Entry 1RHM (X-ray diffraction, 2.50 A resolution); this record covers chains A and C of the 4 polymer chains in the assembly.

Chain A:
Name: Casp-3
Source organism: Homo sapiens
Notes: EC 3.4.22.-; fragment: p17 subunit
Reference sequence: P42574 (CASP3_HUMAN); the construct lacks a stretch of the UniProt sequence and is renumbered around it, so the offset changes along the chain: 145-156 = UniProt 29-40; 163-175 = UniProt 45-57; 176-222 = UniProt 61-107; 224-247 = UniProt 108-131; 1 more segments
Chain sequence (147 residues; numbered 145 to 297 plus 5 insertion-coded residues; 11 numbers in that range are skipped by the numbering (no residue carries them; nothing is unmodelled there); the number before each row is that of its first residue; a row labelled like 175A-175C holds insertion residues (175A, then the next letters in order)):
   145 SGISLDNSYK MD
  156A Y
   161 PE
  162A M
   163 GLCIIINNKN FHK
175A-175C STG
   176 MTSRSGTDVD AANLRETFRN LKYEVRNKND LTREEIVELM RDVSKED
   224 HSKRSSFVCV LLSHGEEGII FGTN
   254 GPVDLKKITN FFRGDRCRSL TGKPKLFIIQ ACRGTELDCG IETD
Disordered / not traced: 145-149, 296-297
Glycans and other covalent adducts: compound NA4 linked to Cys285
Ligand contacts: NA4 (4-[5-(2-carboxy-1-formyl-ethylcarbamoyl)-pyridin-3-yl]-benzoic acid): Arg179, Ser236, His237, Gly238, Gln283, Ala284
Swiss-Prot annotation at these positions:
  - active site: His237, Cys285
  - modified residue: Cys285 (S-nitrosocysteine)

Chain C:
Name: Casp-3
Source organism: Homo sapiens
Notes: EC 3.4.22.-; fragment: p17 subunit
Reference sequence: P42574 (CASP3_HUMAN); the construct lacks a stretch of the UniProt sequence and is renumbered around it, so the offset changes along the chain: 645-656 = UniProt 29-40; 663-675 = UniProt 45-57; 676-722 = UniProt 61-107; 724-747 = UniProt 108-131; 1 more segments
Chain sequence (147 residues; numbered 645 to 797 plus 5 insertion-coded residues; 11 numbers in that range are skipped by the numbering (no residue carries them; nothing is unmodelled there); the number before each row is that of its first residue; a row labelled like 675A-675C holds insertion residues (675A, then the next letters in order)):
   645 SGISLDNSYK MD
  656A Y
   661 PE
  662A M
   663 GLCIIINNKN FHK
675A-675C STG
   676 MTSRSGTDVD AANLRETFRN LKYEVRNKND LTREEIVELM RDVSKED
   724 HSKRSSFVCV LLSHGEEGII FGTN
   754 GPVDLKKITN FFRGDRCRSL TGKPKLFIIQ ACRGTELDCG IETD
Disordered / not traced: 645-649, 796-797
Ligand contacts: NA4 (4-[5-(2-carboxy-1-formyl-ethylcarbamoyl)-pyridin-3-yl]-benzoic acid): Arg679, Ser736, His737, Gly738, Gln783, Ala784, Cys785
Swiss-Prot annotation at these positions:
  - active site: His737, Cys785
  - modified residue: Cys785 (S-nitrosocysteine)

Chain A / chain C interface:
Pairs across the interface (6):
  Lys259(A) - Glu789(C)  salt bridge
  Gly267(A) - Ile794(C)
  Asp268(A) - Ile794(C)
  Arg271(A) - Glu795(C)
  Ile294(A) - Gly767(C)
  Ile294(A) - Asp768(C)
Also at the interface, not in a pair above, chain A (7 interface residues in all): Thr274, Glu295
Also at the interface, not in a pair above, chain C (7 interface residues in all): Arg771, Thr774

In short:
Chain A and chain C each contribute 7 residues to their interface, with 1 salt bridge. The salt-bridged pair
is Lys259(A)-Glu789(C). Chain C binds compound NA4. Compound NA4 is covalently linked to Cys285(A).
Chain A and chain C are both Casp-3 (Homo sapiens); the structure, Crystal structure of the complex of
caspase-3 with a nicotinic acid aldehyde inhibitor, was determined by X-ray diffraction together with 1RE1,
1RHJ, 1RHK, 1RHQ, 1RHR and 1RHU from the same study.
